3UXL - chains A and C; structure by X-ray diffraction, 2.20 A resolution.

== Chain A (and C) ==
Molecule: Mandelate racemase
From: Pseudomonas putida
Notes: EC 5.1.2.2; chain C of this document is another copy of the same molecule, construct and numbering; everything in this record applies to it too
Reference sequence: P11444 (MANR_PSEPU); residue numbers follow UniProt; this construct covers 1-359
Chain sequence (383 residues; each row starts with the number of its first residue; numbers below 1 keep their minus sign (Met-23 is residue -23)):
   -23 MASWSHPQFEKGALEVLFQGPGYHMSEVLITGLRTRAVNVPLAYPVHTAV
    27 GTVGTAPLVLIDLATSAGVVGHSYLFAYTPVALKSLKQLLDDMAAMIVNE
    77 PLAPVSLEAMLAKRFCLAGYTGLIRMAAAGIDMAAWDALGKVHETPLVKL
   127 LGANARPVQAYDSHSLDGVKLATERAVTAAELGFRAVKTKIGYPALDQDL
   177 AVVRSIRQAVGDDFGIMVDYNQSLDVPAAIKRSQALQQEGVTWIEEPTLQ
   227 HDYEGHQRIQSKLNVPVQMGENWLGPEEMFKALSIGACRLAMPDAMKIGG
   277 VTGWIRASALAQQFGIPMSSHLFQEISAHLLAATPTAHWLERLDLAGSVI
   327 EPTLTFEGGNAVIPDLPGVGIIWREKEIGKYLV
Unresolved in the structure: -23 to 2
Sequence notes: expression tag (-23 to 0)
Metal / ion sites: Mg2+: Asp195, Glu221, Glu247 (together with 1-hydroxy-2-oxo-1-phenylhydrazine)
Small-molecule neighbours: 1-hydroxy-2-oxo-1-phenylhydrazine (CFI): Val22, Val29, Phe52, Tyr54, Lys164, Lys166, Asp195, Asn197, Glu221, Glu247, Met268, His297, Leu298, Glu317, Leu319
Curated features (UniProtKB/Swiss-Prot):
  - active site (Proton acceptor): Lys166, His297
  - binding site (Mg(2+)): Asp195, Glu221, Glu247
  - binding site (substrate): Glu317
  - mutagenesis: Lys166 (K166A/M/Q: Loss of activity), His297 (H297N: Loss of activity), Glu317 (E317Q: Reduces activity 10000-fold)
From the paper describing this entry:
  - binding site for 1-hydroxy-2-oxo-1-phenylhydrazine: Tyr54, Lys166, His297
  - conformationally variable residues: Phe52, Tyr54, Lys166
  - catalytic residues: Lys166, His297, Glu317 (citing earlier work)
  - mutagenesis - Y54F: unchanged catalytic activity on (R)- or (S)-mandelate
  - mutagenesis - Y54L (3.5-fold): decreased catalytic activity on (R)- or (S)-mandelate

== Interface between chain A and chain C ==
Pairs across the interface (47; chain A residue first):
  Thr24(A) with Leu93(C)
  Val26(A) with Cys92(C), hydrophobic; Leu93(C), hydrophobic
  Tyr54(A) with Leu93(C); Ala94(C), hydrophobic
  Val57(A) with Leu65(C); Asp68(C); Met69(C), hydrophobic; Met72(C), hydrophobic; Phe91(C), hydrophobic
  Lys60(A) with Gln64(C); Asp68(C)
  Ser61(A) with Ser61(C), hydrogen bond (side chain-backbone); Gln64(C); Leu65(C)
  Gln64(A) with Lys60(C); Ser61(C)
  Leu65(A) with Val57(C); Ser61(C)
  Asp68(A) with Val57(C); Lys60(C)
  Met69(A) with Val57(C)
  Met72(A) with Val57(C), hydrophobic
  Lys89(A) with Val26(C)
  Phe91(A) with Val57(C), hydrophobic
  Cys92(A) with Val26(C), hydrophobic; Gln198(C), hydrogen bond (backbone-side chain)
  Leu93(A) with Val26(C), hydrophobic; Tyr54(C); Asn248(C); Lys273(C)
  Ala94(A) with Tyr54(C), hydrophobic; Lys273(C), hydrogen bond (backbone-side chain)
  Thr97(A) with Gly98(C); Leu250(C)
  Gln198(A) with Cys92(C), hydrogen bond (side chain-backbone)
  His227(A) with Glu253(C); Lys257(C), hydrogen bond (backbone-side chain)
  Tyr229(A) with Lys257(C)
  Asn248(A) with Leu93(C)
  Leu250(A) with Thr97(C)
  Glu253(A) with His227(C)
  Lys257(A) with His227(C), hydrogen bond (side chain-backbone); Tyr229(C)
  Lys273(A) with Leu93(C); Ala94(C), hydrogen bond (side chain-backbone); Gly95(C)
Also at the interface, not in a pair above, chain A (37 interface residues in all): Gly27, Val29, Ala53, Thr55, Ala58, Gly95, Gly98, Leu99, Ile100, Met102, Asn197, Glu254
Also at the interface, not in a pair above, chain C (38 interface residues in all): Thr24, Ala25, Gly27, Val29, Ala53, Thr55, Ala58, Lys89, Leu99, Ile100, Met102, Asn197, Glu254

== Summary ==
37 residues of chain A and 38 residues of chain C are in contact; the contacts include 7 hydrogen bonds. Among
the polar pairs are Ser61(A)-Ser61(C), Cys92(A)-Gln198(C) and Ala94(A)-Lys273(C). Bound to chain A:
1-hydroxy-2-oxo-1-phenylhydrazine. From the paper: catalytic residues Lys166(A), His297(A) and Glu317(A); Y54L
of chain A reduces catalytic activity on (R)- or (S)-mandelate.
Both chains are Mandelate racemase (Pseudomonas putida). Entry 3UXL (P. putida mandelate racemase
co-crystallized with the intermediate analogue cupferron) was determined by X-ray diffraction, deposited
together with 3UXK.
